Entry 3QLP (X-ray diffraction, 2.14 A resolution); this record covers chains H and D of the 3 polymer chains in the assembly.

# Chain H
Molecule: Thrombin heavy chain
Source organism: Homo sapiens
Notes: EC 3.4.21.5
UniProtKB: P00734 (THRB_HUMAN); the construct lacks a stretch of the UniProt sequence and is renumbered around it, so the offset changes along the chain: 16-36 = UniProt 364-384; 37-60 = UniProt 386-409; 61-77 = UniProt 419-435; 78-97 = UniProt 437-456; 6 more segments
Chain sequence (259 residues; numbered 16 to 247 plus 28 insertion-coded residues; 1 number in that range is skipped by the numbering (no residue carries it; nothing is unmodelled there); the number before each row is that of its first residue; a row labelled like 60A-60I holds insertion residues (60A, then the next letters in order)):
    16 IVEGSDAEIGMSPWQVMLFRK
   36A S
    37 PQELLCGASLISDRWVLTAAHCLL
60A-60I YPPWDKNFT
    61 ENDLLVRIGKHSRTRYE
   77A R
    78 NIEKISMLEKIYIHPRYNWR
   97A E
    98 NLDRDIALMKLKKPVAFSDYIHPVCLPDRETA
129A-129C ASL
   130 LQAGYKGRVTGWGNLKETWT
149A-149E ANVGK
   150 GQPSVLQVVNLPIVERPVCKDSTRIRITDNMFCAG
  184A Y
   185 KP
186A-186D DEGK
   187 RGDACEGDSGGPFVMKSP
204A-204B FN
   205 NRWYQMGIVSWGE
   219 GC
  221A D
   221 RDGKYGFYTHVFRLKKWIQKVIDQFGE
Cystine bridges: Cys42-Cys58, Cys168-Cys182, Cys191-Cys220
Glycans and other covalent adducts: N-acetylglucosamine (NAG) linked to Asn60G
Bound ions: Na+: Arg221, Lys224
Ligand contacts: 0G6 (D-phenylalanyl-N-[(2S,3S)-6-{[amino(iminio)methyl]amino}-1-chloro-2-hydroxyhexan-3-yl]-L-prolinamide): Cys42, His57, Tyr60A, Trp60D, Glu97A, Asn98, Leu99, Ile174, Asp189, Ala190, Cys191, Glu192, Gly193, Asp194, Ser195, Val213, Ser214, Trp215, Gly216, Glu217, Gly219, Cys220, Gly226
UniProt features mapped onto this chain:
  - region: Ala183 to Val200 (High affinity receptor-binding region which is also known as the TP508 peptide)
  - active site (Charge relay system): His57, Asp102, Ser195
  - glycosylation: Asn60G (N-linked (GlcNAc...) (complex) asparagine)
From the paper describing this entry:
  - post-translational modification sites: Asn60G
  - binding site for modified thrombin binding DNA aptamer (chain D): Leu65, Gly69, His71, Thr74, Arg75, Tyr76, Arg77A, Glu77, Asn78, Ile79, Ile82, Arg97, Glu97A, Tyr117
  - conformationally variable residues (side-chain flip): Arg77A, Asn78
  - binding site for N-acetylglucosamine: Asn60G

# Chain D
Molecule: modified thrombin binding DNA aptamer
Sequence (15 nucleotides; numbered 1 to 15; the number before each row is that of its first residue):
     1 GGTTGGTGTGGTTGG
Bound ions: K+: DG1, DG2, DG5, DG6, DG10, DG11, DG14, DG15

# Chain H / chain D interface
Residue-residue contacts - 21 pairs, chain H then chain D:
  Ile24(H) - DT12(D)  sugar contact
  Gln38(H) - DT3(D)  base contact
  Leu65(H) - DT3(D)  base contact
  Thr74(H) - DT4(D)  sugar contact
  Arg75(H) - DT4(D)  hydrogen bond to the base
  Arg75(H) - DG5(D)  hydrogen bond to the base
  Arg75(H) - DG11(D)  base contact
  Arg75(H) - DT12(D)  hydrogen bond to the base
  Arg75(H) - DT13(D)  hydrogen bond to the base
  Tyr76(H) - DT3(D)  sugar contact
  Tyr76(H) - DT4(D)  hydrogen bond to the sugar
  Glu77(H) - DT12(D)  hydrogen bond to the base
  Arg77A(H) - DG2(D)  salt bridge to the phosphate
  Arg77A(H) - DT4(D)  hydrogen bond to the base
  Arg77A(H) - DT13(D)  hydrogen bond to the base
  Arg77A(H) - DG14(D)  hydrogen bond to the base
  Asn78(H) - DT13(D)  hydrogen bond to the phosphate
  Asn78(H) - DG14(D)  hydrogen bond to the phosphate
  Ile79(H) - DT12(D)  sugar contact
  Ile79(H) - DT13(D)  base contact
  Tyr117(H) - DT12(D)  hydrogen bond to the phosphate
Interface residues without a listed pair, chain H (13 interface residues in all): His71, Ile82
Interface features reported in the paper:
  - residue pairs: Leu65(H)-DT3(D) (hydrophobic contact), Arg75(H)-DT4(D) (hydrogen bond), Arg75(H)-DT13(D) (hydrogen bond), Tyr76(H)-DT3(D) (hydrophobic contact), Tyr76(H)-DT4(D), Arg77A(H)-DG2(D), Arg77A(H)-DT4(D) (hydrogen bond), Arg77A(H)-DT13(D) (backbone contact), Glu77(H)-DT12(D), Asn78(H)-DT13(D), Ile79(H)-DT12(D), Ile79(H)-DT13(D), Ile82(H)-DT3(D) (hydrophobic contact)
  - interface residues, chain H: Gly69(H), His71(H), Thr74(H), Tyr117(H)

# In short
13 residues of chain H and 8 residues of chain D are in contact; the contacts include 12 hydrogen bonds and 1
salt bridge. Among the polar pairs are Arg75(H)-DT4(D), Arg75(H)-DG5(D) and Arg75(H)-DT12(D). The paper
describes hydrophobic contacts between Leu65(H) and DT3(D), Tyr76(H) and DT3(D) and Ile82(H) and DT3(D);
hydrogen bonds between Arg75(H) and DT4(D), Arg75(H) and DT13(D) and Arg77A(H) and DT4(D); contacts between
Tyr76(H) and DT4(D), Arg77A(H) and DG2(D) and Glu77(H) and DT12(D) among others. The paper reports a binding
site for modified thrombin binding DNA aptamer (chain D) at Leu65(H), Gly69(H) and His71(H) among others; a
binding site for N-acetylglucosamine at Asn60G(H).
Chain H is Thrombin heavy chain (Homo sapiens) and chain D is modified thrombin binding DNA aptamer; the
structure, X-ray structure of the complex between human alpha thrombin and a modified thrombin binding aptamer
(mTBA), was determined by X-ray diffraction.
